9CU6 - chains H and L of the 13 polymer chains in the assembly; structure by electron microscopy, 3.30 A resolution.

Chain H:
Name: LJF-034 heavy chain Fv
Source organism: Macaca mulatta
Chain sequence (123 residues; each row starts with the number of its first residue; note: 1 number in that range is skipped by the numbering (no residue carries it; nothing is unmodelled there); a row labelled like 82A-82C holds insertion residues (82A, then the next letters in order)):
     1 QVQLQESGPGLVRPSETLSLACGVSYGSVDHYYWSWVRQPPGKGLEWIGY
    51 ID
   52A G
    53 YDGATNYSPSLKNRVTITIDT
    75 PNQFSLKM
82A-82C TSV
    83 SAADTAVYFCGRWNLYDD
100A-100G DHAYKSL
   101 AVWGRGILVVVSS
Disulfides: Cys22-Cys92

Chain L:
Name: LJF-034 light chain Fv
Source organism: Macaca mulatta
Chain sequence (107 residues; numbered 1 to 107; the number before each row is that of its first residue):
     1 DIQMTQSPSSLSASVGDTVTITCRARHGVGENLNWYQQKPGKAPKVLIYM
    51 ASSRQSGIPSRFRGGGSGTEFTLTISSLQPEDFGTYHCQQSYSYPWTFGQ
   101 GTKVEIK
Disulfides: Cys23-Cys88

Interface between chain H and chain L:
Residue-residue contacts (38):
  Tyr33(H) with Trp96(L), hydrophobic
  Gln39(H) with Gln38(L), hydrogen bond; His87(L)
  Gly44(H) with Gly99(L); Gln100(L)
  Leu45(H) with His87(L); Phe98(L)
  Trp47(H) with Gln89(L); Tyr94(L), hydrogen bond; Trp96(L), hydrophobic
  Gly49(H) with Tyr94(L)
  Tyr50(H) with Tyr94(L), hydrophobic
  Asn58(H) with Tyr94(L), hydrogen bond (backbone-side chain)
  Tyr59(H) with Tyr94(L), hydrogen bond (backbone-side chain)
  Ser60(H) with Tyr94(L), hydrogen bond (backbone-side chain); Pro95(L)
  Pro61(H) with Pro95(L)
  Phe91(H) with Ala43(L), hydrophobic
  Trp95(H) with Asn34(L); Gln89(L); Ser91(L); Trp96(L)
  His100B(H) with Tyr49(L); Ser56(L)
  Ala100C(H) with Tyr49(L)
  Tyr100D(H) with Met50(L), hydrophobic
  Lys100E(H) with Asn32(L), hydrogen bond; Asn34(L), hydrogen bond (backbone-side chain); Ser91(L)
  Ser100F(H) with Asn34(L); Tyr36(L); Val46(L); Tyr49(L)
  Leu100G(H) with Tyr36(L), hydrogen bond (backbone-side chain)
  Trp103(H) with Tyr36(L), hydrophobic; Ala43(L), hydrophobic; Pro44(L)
  Gly104(H) with Ala43(L)
Other interface residues (no listed pair), chain H (26 interface residues in all): Val37, Lys43, Glu46, Ile48, Arg105
Other interface residues (no listed pair), chain L (20 interface residues in all): Asp1

Overview:
The interface between chain H and chain L involves 26 residues on one side and 20 on the other; the contacts
include 8 hydrogen bonds. Polar contacts include Gln39(H)-Gln38(L), Trp47(H)-Tyr94(L) and Asn58(H)-Tyr94(L).
Chain H is LJF-034 heavy chain Fv and chain L is LJF-034 light chain Fv, both from Macaca mulatta; the
structure, LJF-034 Fab in complex with HIV Env JRFL NFL TD CC3+ trimer and 35O22 Fab, was determined by
electron microscopy together with 9DMF, 9CU5 and 9CV7 from the same study.
